PDB entry 9IOA | electron microscopy, 2.59 A resolution | chains D and A of the 8 polymer chains in the assembly

Chain D:
Molecule: 177-nt RNA strand
Organism: Escherichia coli
Sequence (177 nucleotides; row label = number of the first residue in the row):
     1 AUUCUCUCAU AGGGAUAACG GUGUGGCCUU CUACCUGUUA GAAAUAAUGG GUCUUCAGUU
    61 GUAAUUCGUU GCAACUGACG GGGGGGUGGU GUCAAAGCCG UUUCAACCAA GUGGUAACUU
   121 ACUUUUACUU GGGUUUAUAC CGUGGAAAAG CCUGAGUCUA ACUCAGGCUU UUUUGUU

Chain A:
Protein: RNA-dependent DNA polymerase
Organism: Escherichia coli
Reference sequence: A0A6D0I497 (A0A6D0I497_ECOLX); residues 1-499 here = UniProt positions 1-499
Sequence (499 residues; each row starts with the number of its first residue):
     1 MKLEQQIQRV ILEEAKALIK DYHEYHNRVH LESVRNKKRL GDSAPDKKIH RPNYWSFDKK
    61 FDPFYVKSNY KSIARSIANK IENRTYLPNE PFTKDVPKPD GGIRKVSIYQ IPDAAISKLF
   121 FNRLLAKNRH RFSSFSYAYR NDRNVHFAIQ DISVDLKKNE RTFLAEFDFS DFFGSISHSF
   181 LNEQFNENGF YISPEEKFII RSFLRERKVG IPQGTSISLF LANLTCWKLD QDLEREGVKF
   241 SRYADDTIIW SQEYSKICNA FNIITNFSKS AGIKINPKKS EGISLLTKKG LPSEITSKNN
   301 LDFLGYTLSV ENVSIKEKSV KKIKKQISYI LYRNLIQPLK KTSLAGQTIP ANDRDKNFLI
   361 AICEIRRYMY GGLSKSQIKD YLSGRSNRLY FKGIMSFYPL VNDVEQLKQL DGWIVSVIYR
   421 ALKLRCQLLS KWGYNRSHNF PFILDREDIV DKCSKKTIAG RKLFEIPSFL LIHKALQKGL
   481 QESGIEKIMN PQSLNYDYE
Not modelled in the structure: 279-281, 492-499

Chain D / chain A interface:
Residue-residue contacts - 10 pairs, chain D then chain A:
  U30(D) with Met1(A), hydrogen bond to the sugar
  C31(D) with Met1(A), sugar contact; Lys2(A), phosphate contact; Gln5(A), phosphate contact
  U32(D) with Lys2(A), salt bridge to the phosphate
  U66(D) with Arg205(A), base contact; Lys208(A), base contact
  G68(D) with Ser179(A), phosphate contact; Asn182(A), base contact
  U69(D) with Arg201(A), hydrogen bond to the sugar
Also at the interface, not in a pair above, chain A (9 interface residues in all): Arg207

In short:
6 residues of chain D and 9 residues of chain A are in contact; the contacts include 2 hydrogen bonds and 1
salt bridge. Among the polar pairs are U30(D)-Met1(A), U69(D)-Arg201(A) and U32(D)-Lys2(A).
Chain D is a 177-nt RNA strand and chain A is RNA-dependent DNA polymerase, both from Escherichia coli; the
structure, Cryo-EM structure of the tetrameric DRT9-ncRNA complex, was determined by electron microscopy.
